PDB entry 6Q0R | X-ray diffraction, 2.90 A resolution | chains C and D of the 5 polymer chains in the assembly

Chain C:
Molecule: DDB1- and CUL4-associated factor 15
Organism: Homo sapiens
Notes: fragment: C-terminal domain
UniProtKB: Q66K64 (DCA15_HUMAN); residue numbers follow UniProt; this construct covers 383-600
Amino-acid sequence (263 residues; each row starts with the number of its first residue):
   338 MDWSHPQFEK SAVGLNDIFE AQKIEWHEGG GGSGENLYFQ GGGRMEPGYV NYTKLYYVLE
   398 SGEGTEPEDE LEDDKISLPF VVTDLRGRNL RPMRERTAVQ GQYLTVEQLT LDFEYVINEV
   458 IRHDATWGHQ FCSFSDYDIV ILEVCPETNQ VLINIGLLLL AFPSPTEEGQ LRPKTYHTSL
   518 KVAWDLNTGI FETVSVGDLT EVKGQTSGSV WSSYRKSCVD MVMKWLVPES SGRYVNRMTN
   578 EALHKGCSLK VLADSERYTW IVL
Unresolved in the structure: 338-382, 397-413, 433-439, 504-507, 579-585
Differences from the reference sequence: initiating methionine (338); expression tag (339-382)
Ligand contacts: O6M (3-cyano-N-(3-cyano-4-methyl-1H-indol-7-yl)benzene-1-sulfonamide): Val477, Arg552, Cys555, Val556, Val559
Curated features (UniProtKB/Swiss-Prot):
  - mutagenesis: Leu392 (L392P: Decreased interaction with DDA1 and RBM39 in presence of indisulam), Thr420 (T420P: Decreased interaction with DDA1 and RBM39 in presence of indisulam), Glu444 (E444K: Decreased interaction with DDA1 and RBM39 in presence of indisulam), Val453 (V453D: Decreased interaction with DDA1 and RBM39 in presence of indisulam), Asp475 (D475H/N/V: Decreased interaction with RBM39 in presence of indisulam, without affecting interaction with DDA1 and DDB1)
What the authors report for this chain:
  - binding site for O6M: Val477, Val556

Chain D:
Molecule: RNA-binding protein 39
Organism: Homo sapiens
Notes: fragment: RRM2 domain
UniProtKB: Q14498 (RBM39_HUMAN); numbering as in UniProt (aligned over 250-332)
Amino-acid sequence (107 residues; numbered 226 to 332; the number before each row is that of its first residue):
   226 MGSSHHHHHH SAVDENLYFQ GGGRMRLYVG SLHFNITEDM LRGIFEPFGR IESIQLMMDS
   286 ETGRSKGYGF ITFSDSECAK KALEQLNGFE LAGRPMKVGH VTERTDA
Unresolved in the structure: 226-247, 330-332
Differences from the reference sequence: initiating methionine (226); expression tag (227-249)
Ligand contacts: O6M (3-cyano-N-(3-cyano-4-methyl-1H-indol-7-yl)benzene-1-sulfonamide): Asn260, Thr262, Asp264, Met265, Gly268
Curated features (UniProtKB/Swiss-Prot):
  - natural variant: Met265 (M265L: Associated with resistance to anticancer indisulam), Gly268 (G268E: Associated with resistance to anticancer indisulam; G268R: Associated with resistance to anticancer indisulam; G268V: Associated with resistance to anticancer indisulam ...), Glu271 (E271G: Associated with resistance to anticancer indisulam; E271Q: Associated with resistance to anticancer indisulam), Pro272 (P272S: Associated with resistance to anticancer indisulam)
What the authors report for this chain:
  - binding site for O6M: Thr262, Asp264, Met265
  - mutagenesis - G268V: abolished binding to DDB1- and CUL4-associated factor 15 (chain C)

Chain C / chain D interface:
Contacting residue pairs (27; chain C residue first):
  Gly545(C) with Pro272(D); Phe273(D)
  Ser546(C) with Phe273(D); Gln310(D), hydrogen bond
  Trp548(C) with Pro272(D), hydrophobic
  Ser549(C) with Ile269(D); Phe273(D); Leu311(D)
  Arg552(C) with Gly268(D), hydrogen bond (side chain-backbone)
  Lys553(C) with Leu311(D); Phe314(D); Glu315(D); Leu316(D)
  Val556(C) with Ile261(D), hydrophobic; Met265(D), hydrophobic; Ile269(D), hydrophobic; Leu316(D), hydrophobic
  Asp557(C) with Leu316(D); Ala317(D), hydrogen bond (side chain-backbone)
  Met560(C) with His258(D); Asn260(D)
  Leu563(C) with Asn260(D)
  Arg574(C) with Asp264(D), salt bridge
  Lys587(C) with Ser285(D)
  Val588(C) with Ser285(D)
  Trp597(C) with Ser285(D); Glu286(D)
From the paper, about this interface:
  - pairs named by the authors: Ser546(C)-Gln310(D) (hydrogen bond), Arg574(C)-Asp264(D) (salt bridge)
  - interface residues, chain D: Gly268(D)

Summary:
14 residues of chain C and 17 residues of chain D are in contact; the contacts include 3 hydrogen bonds and 1
salt bridge. Polar pairs include Arg574(C)-Asp264(D), Ser546(C)-Gln310(D) and Arg552(C)-Gly268(D). The authors
report a hydrogen bond between Ser546(C) and Gln310(D); a salt bridge between Arg574(C) and Asp264(D). From
the paper: a binding site for O6M at Val477(C), Val556(C) and Thr262(D) among others; G268V of chain D
abolishes binding to DDB1- and CUL4-associated factor 15 (chain C).
Chain C is DDB1- and CUL4-associated factor 15 and chain D is RNA-binding protein 39, both from Homo sapiens;
the structure, Structure of DDB1-DDA1-DCAF15 complex bound to E7820 and RBM39, was determined by X-ray
diffraction (same publication as 6Q0V and 6Q0W).
